PDB entry 7T21 | electron microscopy, 5.40 A resolution (low resolution: residue-level contacts below are approximate; hydrogen-bond / salt-bridge calls are withheld) | chains A and F of the 7 polymer chains in the assembly

# Chain A (and F)
Protein: Replicative DNA helicase
From: Escherichia coli K-12
Notes: EC 3.6.4.12; chain F of this document is another copy of the same molecule, construct and numbering; everything in this record applies to it too
UniProtKB: P0ACB0 (DNAB_ECOLI); residue numbers follow UniProt; this construct covers 1-471
Sequence (471 residues; numbered 1 to 471; the number before each row is that of its first residue):
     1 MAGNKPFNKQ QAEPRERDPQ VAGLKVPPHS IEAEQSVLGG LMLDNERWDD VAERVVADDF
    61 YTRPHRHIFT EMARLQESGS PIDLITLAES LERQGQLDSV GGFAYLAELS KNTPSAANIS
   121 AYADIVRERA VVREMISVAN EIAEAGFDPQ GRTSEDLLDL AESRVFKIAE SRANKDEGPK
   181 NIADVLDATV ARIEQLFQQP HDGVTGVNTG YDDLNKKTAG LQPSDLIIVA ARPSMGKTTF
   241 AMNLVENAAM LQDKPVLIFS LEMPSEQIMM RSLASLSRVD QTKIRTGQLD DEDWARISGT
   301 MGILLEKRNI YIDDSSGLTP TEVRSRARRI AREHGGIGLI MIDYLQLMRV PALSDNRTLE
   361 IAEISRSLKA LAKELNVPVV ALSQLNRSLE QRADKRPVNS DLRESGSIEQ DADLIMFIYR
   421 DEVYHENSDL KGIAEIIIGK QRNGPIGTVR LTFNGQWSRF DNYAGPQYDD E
Unresolved in the structure: 1-23
Ligand contacts:
  - ADP (adenosine-5'-diphosphate): Gln441, Arg442, Asn443, Gly444, Pro445, Ile446
  - tetrafluoroaluminate (ALF): Gln410, Lys440, Arg442
Swiss-Prot annotation at these positions:
  - binding site (ATP): Ser234, Lys237, Thr238, Arg442

# How chain A and chain F interact
Pairs across the interface - 74 pairs, chain A then chain F:
  Lys25(A) with Phe147(F)
  Val26(A) with Phe147(F)
  Pro27(A) with Phe147(F)
  Pro28(A) with Gly146(F); Phe147(F)
  Glu128(A) with Thr153(F); Ser154(F)
  Val132(A) with Gly146(F)
  Met135(A) with Ile142(F)
  Ile136(A) with Gly146(F); Phe147(F)
  Ala139(A) with Ala139(F); Ile142(F)
  Ile142(A) with Met135(F); Ala139(F)
  Gly146(A) with Pro28(F); Val132(F); Ile136(F)
  Phe147(A) with Lys25(F); Val26(F); Pro27(F); Pro28(F); Ile136(F)
  Pro149(A) with Arg129(F)
  Thr153(A) with Arg442(F)
  Ser154(A) with Glu128(F); Arg172(F)
  Glu155(A) with Arg442(F)
  Leu157(A) with Val132(F); Met135(F)
  Leu158(A) with Val131(F); Met135(F); Arg172(F)
  Ala161(A) with Met135(F)
  Val165(A) with Val165(F)
  Arg172(A) with Ser154(F); Leu158(F)
  Leu261(A) with Glu471(F)
  Glu262(A) with Asp470(F); Glu471(F)
  Glu266(A) with Thr189(F); Ile193(F)
  Met269(A) with Leu186(F); Thr189(F); Val190(F)
  Met270(A) with Ile193(F)
  Gly287(A) with Phe197(F)
  Leu289(A) with Glu194(F)
  Trp294(A) with Glu194(F)
  Met301(A) with Val190(F)
  Leu304(A) with Ile182(F); Leu186(F)
  Leu305(A) with Ala183(F)
  Lys307(A) with Ile182(F)
  Arg308(A) with Asn181(F); Ile182(F)
  Asn309(A) with Ile182(F)
  Ile310(A) with Lys180(F); Asn181(F); Ile182(F)
  Tyr311(A) with Lys180(F); Asn181(F)
  Ile312(A) with Pro179(F)
  Asp313(A) with Pro179(F)
  Ser316(A) with Glu471(F)
  Arg326(A) with Glu177(F)
  Arg329(A) with Ala173(F); Asn174(F); Gly178(F); Pro179(F)
  Arg332(A) with Phe166(F)
  Tyr344(A) with Glu471(F)
  Leu347(A) with Glu471(F)
  Arg349(A) with Asp394(F)
Interface residues without a listed pair, chain A (55 interface residues in all): Ala143, Gly151, Arg152, Ala169, Lys175, Ile284, Thr286, Gly317, Ser354
Interface residues without a listed pair, chain F (51 interface residues in all): Asn140, Ala143, Glu155, Leu157, Glu162, Ile168, Glu170, Lys175, Val185, Lys373, Ser400, Ile446

# Overview
The interface between chain A and chain F involves 55 residues on one side and 51 on the other. Bound to chain
A: ADP and tetrafluoroaluminate. From UniProt: 4 ATP-binding residues on chain A.
Chain A and chain F are both Replicative DNA helicase (Escherichia coli K-12); the structure, E. coli DnaB
bound to ssDNA and ADP-AlF4, was determined by electron microscopy.
